3CWM - chain A; structure by X-ray diffraction, 2.51 A resolution.

[Chain A]
Protein: Alpha-1-antitrypsin
From: Homo sapiens
UniProtKB: P01009 (A1AT_HUMAN); residues 1-394 here correspond to UniProt positions 25-418 (UniProt number = residue number + 24)
Amino-acid sequence (394 residues; numbered 1 to 394; the number before each row is that of its first residue):
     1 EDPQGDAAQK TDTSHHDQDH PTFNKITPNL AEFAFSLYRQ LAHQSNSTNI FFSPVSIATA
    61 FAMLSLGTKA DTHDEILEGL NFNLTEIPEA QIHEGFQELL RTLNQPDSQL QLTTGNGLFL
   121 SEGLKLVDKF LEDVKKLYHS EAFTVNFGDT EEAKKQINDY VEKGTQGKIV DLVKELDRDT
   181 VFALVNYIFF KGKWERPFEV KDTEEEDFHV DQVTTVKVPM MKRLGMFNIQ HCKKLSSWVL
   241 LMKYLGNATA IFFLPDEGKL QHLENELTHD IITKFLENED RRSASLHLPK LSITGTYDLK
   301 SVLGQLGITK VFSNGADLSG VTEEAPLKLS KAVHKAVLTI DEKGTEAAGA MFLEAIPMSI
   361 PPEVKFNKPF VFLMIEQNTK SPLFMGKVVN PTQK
Unresolved in the structure: 1-23, 394
Modified positions: Cys232 (3-sulfinoalanine; CSD)
What the authors report for this chain:
  - binding site for citric acid: Glu195, Arg196, Arg223, Met226, Phe227, Asn228, Leu241, Met242, Lys243, Arg281, Glu354
  - post-translational modification sites: Cys232
  - mutagenesis - R223A, M226A, F227A: decreased stability
  - mutagenesis - R196A, R281A, R281E: unchanged stability in response to citrate

[Overview]
From the paper: a binding site for citric acid at Glu195, Arg196 and Arg223 among others; R223A, M226A and
F227A reduce stability; 6 substitutions were tested in all.
Chain A is Alpha-1-antitrypsin (Homo sapiens); the structure, Crystal structure of alpha-1-antitrypsin
complexed with citrate, was determined by X-ray diffraction, deposited together with 3CWL and 2QUG.
